3KP2 - chains A and B; structure by X-ray diffraction, 2.55 A resolution.

[Chain A (and B)]
Molecule: Transcriptional regulator TcaR
From: Staphylococcus epidermidis RP62A
Notes: chain B of this document is another copy of the same molecule, construct and numbering; everything in this record applies to it too
UniProtKB: Q5HLN6 (Q5HLN6_STAEQ); residue numbers follow UniProt; this construct covers 1-151
Chain sequence (151 residues; each row starts with the number of its first residue):
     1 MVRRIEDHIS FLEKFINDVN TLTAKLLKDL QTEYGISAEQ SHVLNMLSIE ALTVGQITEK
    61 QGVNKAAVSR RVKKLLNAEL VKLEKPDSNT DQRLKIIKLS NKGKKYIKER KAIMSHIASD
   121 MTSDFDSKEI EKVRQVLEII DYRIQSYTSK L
Disordered / not traced: 1-2, 84-95 (chain B: 1-4, 85-94)
Small-molecule neighbours: penicillin g (PNN): Asn20, Thr23, Leu27, Gln31, Ala38, Glu39, Ser41, His42, Arg110
What the authors report for this chain:
  - binding site for penicillin g: Ala38
  - mutagenesis - A38W/S41W/H42W: abolished binding to antibiotics
  - mutagenesis - R70A/K74A: unchanged binding to antibiotics

[Interface between chain A and chain B]
Pairs across the interface - 80 pairs, chain A then chain B:
  Ile5(A) - Ser119(B)
  Glu6(A) - Lys111(B)  salt bridge
  Glu6(A) - Ser115(B)
  Asp7(A) - Arg134(B)  salt bridge
  His8(A) - Ile130(B)
  His8(A) - Arg134(B)  hydrogen bond
  Ile9(A) - Met114(B)
  Ile9(A) - Ser115(B)
  Ile9(A) - Ala118(B)  hydrophobic
  Phe11(A) - Arg134(B)
  Phe11(A) - Leu137(B)  hydrophobic
  Phe11(A) - Glu138(B)
  Glu13(A) - Asn45(B)  hydrogen bond
  Glu13(A) - Arg110(B)  salt bridge
  Lys14(A) - Asp141(B)
  Lys14(A) - Gln145(B)
  Phe15(A) - Leu137(B)  hydrophobic
  Phe15(A) - Ile140(B)  hydrophobic
  Phe15(A) - Asp141(B)
  Ile16(A) - Val19(B)  hydrophobic
  Asn17(A) - His42(B)  hydrogen bond
  Asn17(A) - Lys60(B)  hydrogen bond (side chain-backbone)
  Asn17(A) - Gln61(B)  hydrogen bond
  Asp18(A) - Asp141(B)
  Asp18(A) - Ile144(B)
  Asp18(A) - Gln145(B)
  Val19(A) - Ile16(B)  hydrophobic
  Val19(A) - Ile144(B)  hydrophobic
  Thr21(A) - Glu59(B)
  Thr21(A) - Lys60(B)
  Thr21(A) - Gln61(B)
  Thr21(A) - Gly62(B)
  Leu22(A) - Thr148(B)
  Lys25(A) - Glu59(B)
  Lys25(A) - Gly62(B)  hydrogen bond (side chain-backbone)
  His42(A) - Asn17(B)  hydrogen bond
  Asn45(A) - Glu13(B)
  Ile49(A) - Asn17(B)
  Glu59(A) - Lys25(B)  salt bridge
  Lys60(A) - Asn17(B)
  Lys60(A) - Thr21(B)  hydrogen bond (backbone-side chain)
  Gln61(A) - Ala24(B)
  Arg110(A) - Glu13(B)  salt bridge
  Ser115(A) - Glu6(B)
  Ala118(A) - Ile9(B)  hydrophobic
  Asp120(A) - Tyr147(B)
  Met121(A) - Ile140(B)  hydrophobic
  Met121(A) - Arg143(B)  hydrogen bond (backbone-side chain)
  Met121(A) - Ile144(B)  hydrophobic
  Met121(A) - Tyr147(B)  hydrophobic
  Asp124(A) - Arg143(B)  salt bridge
  Phe125(A) - Ile139(B)  hydrophobic
  Phe125(A) - Arg143(B)
  Ile130(A) - His8(B)
  Glu131(A) - His8(B)  salt bridge
  Val133(A) - Val136(B)  hydrophobic
  Arg134(A) - Asp7(B)  salt bridge
  Arg134(A) - His8(B)  hydrogen bond
  Arg134(A) - Phe11(B)
  Val136(A) - Val133(B)  hydrophobic
  Leu137(A) - Phe11(B)
  Leu137(A) - Phe15(B)
  Glu138(A) - Phe11(B)
  Ile139(A) - Phe125(B)  hydrophobic
  Ile140(A) - Phe15(B)  hydrophobic
  Asp141(A) - Phe11(B)
  Asp141(A) - Lys14(B)
  Asp141(A) - Phe15(B)
  Asp141(A) - Asp18(B)
  Arg143(A) - Met121(B)  hydrogen bond (side chain-backbone)
  Arg143(A) - Asp124(B)  salt bridge
  Ile144(A) - Asp18(B)
  Ile144(A) - Val19(B)  hydrophobic
  Ile144(A) - Met121(B)  hydrophobic
  Gln145(A) - Lys14(B)  hydrogen bond
  Gln145(A) - Asp18(B)
  Tyr147(A) - Ile117(B)
  Tyr147(A) - Met121(B)  hydrophobic
  Thr148(A) - Leu22(B)
  Leu151(A) - Lys25(B)
Other interface residues (no listed pair), chain A (58 interface residues in all): Arg4, Ser10, Leu12, Asn20, Ala24, Met46, Gly62, Lys111, Met114, Ile117, Thr122, Lys128, Glu129
Other interface residues (no listed pair), chain B (54 interface residues in all): Ser10, Leu12, Asn20, Leu26, Ile49, Val63, Thr122, Lys132

[Summary]
The interface between chain A and chain B involves 58 residues on one side and 54 on the other, with 12
hydrogen bonds and 9 salt bridges. Polar contacts include Glu6(A)-Lys111(B), Asp7(A)-Arg134(B) and
Glu13(A)-Arg110(B). The paper reports a binding site for penicillin g at Ala38(A); A38W/S41W/H42W of chain A
abolish binding to antibiotics.
Chain A and chain B are both Transcriptional regulator TcaR (Staphylococcus epidermidis RP62A); the structure,
Staphylococcus epidermidis TcaR in complex with penicillin G, was determined by X-ray diffraction (same
publication as 3KP6, 3KP3, 3KP4, 3KP5 and 3KP7).
